7DXB - chains A and B of the 4 polymer chains in the assembly; structure by electron microscopy, 2.70 A resolution.

[Chain A (and B)]
Molecule: Short transient receptor potential channel 3
From: Homo sapiens
Notes: chain B of this document is another copy of the same molecule, construct and numbering; everything in this record applies to it too
UniProtKB: Q13507 (TRPC3_HUMAN); numbering as in UniProt (aligned over 1-836)
Chain sequence (836 residues; row label = number of the first residue in the row):
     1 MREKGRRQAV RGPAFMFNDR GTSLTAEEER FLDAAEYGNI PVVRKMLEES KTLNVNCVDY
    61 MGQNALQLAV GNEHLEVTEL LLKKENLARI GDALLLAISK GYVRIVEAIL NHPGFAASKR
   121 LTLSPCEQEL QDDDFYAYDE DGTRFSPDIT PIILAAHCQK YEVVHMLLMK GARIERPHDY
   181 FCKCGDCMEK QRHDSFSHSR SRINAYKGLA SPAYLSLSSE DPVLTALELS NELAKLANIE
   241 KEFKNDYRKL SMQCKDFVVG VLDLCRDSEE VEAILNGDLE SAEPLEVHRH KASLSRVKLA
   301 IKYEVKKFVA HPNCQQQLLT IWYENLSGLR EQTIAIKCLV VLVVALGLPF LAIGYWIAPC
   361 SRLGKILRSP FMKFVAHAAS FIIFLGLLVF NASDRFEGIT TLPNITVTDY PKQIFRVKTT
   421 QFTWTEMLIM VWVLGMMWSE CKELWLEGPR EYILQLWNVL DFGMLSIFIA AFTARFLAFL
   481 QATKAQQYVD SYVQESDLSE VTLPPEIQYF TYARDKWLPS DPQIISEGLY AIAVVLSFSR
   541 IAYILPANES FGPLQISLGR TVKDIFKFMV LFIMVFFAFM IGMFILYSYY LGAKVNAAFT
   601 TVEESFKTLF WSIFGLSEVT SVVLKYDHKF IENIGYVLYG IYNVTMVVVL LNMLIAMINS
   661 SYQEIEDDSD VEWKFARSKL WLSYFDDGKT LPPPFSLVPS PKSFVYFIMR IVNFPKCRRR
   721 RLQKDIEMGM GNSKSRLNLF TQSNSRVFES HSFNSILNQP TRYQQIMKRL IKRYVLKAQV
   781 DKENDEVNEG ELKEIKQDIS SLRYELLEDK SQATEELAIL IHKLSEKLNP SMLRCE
Unresolved in the structure: 1-11, 19-21, 279-291, 700-758, 825-836

[Interface between chain A and chain B]
Contacting residue pairs (158; chain A residue first):
  Glu73(A) with Lys796(B), salt bridge
  Glu76(A) with Arg803(B), salt bridge
  Arg104(A) with Tyr37(B); Tyr804(B), hydrogen bond
  Glu162(A) with Tyr60(B)
  His165(A) with Pro13(B); Tyr60(B)
  Leu168(A) with Gly12(B); Pro13(B), hydrophobic
  Met169(A) with Pro13(B); Met16(B), hydrophobic
  Leu217(A) with Pro13(B); Ala14(B); Phe17(B), hydrophobic
  Ser218(A) with Ala14(B)
  Ser219(A) with Ala14(B)
  Glu220(A) with Ala14(B); Phe15(B)
  Cys265(A) with Phe196(B)
  Arg266(A) with Thr143(B), hydrogen bond (side chain-backbone); Arg144(B); Phe145(B), hydrogen bond (side chain-backbone); Ser146(B); Pro147(B); Phe196(B); Ser197(B)
  Asp267(A) with Asp194(B); Phe196(B)
  Ser268(A) with Asp194(B), hydrogen bond; Phe196(B)
  Val271(A) with Phe196(B), hydrophobic
  Pro312(A) with Glu242(B)
  Asn313(A) with Phe196(B)
  Gln315(A) with Glu242(B)
  Gln316(A) with Phe196(B)
  Leu319(A) with Glu242(B)
  Glu331(A) with Tyr180(B), hydrogen bond; Ile239(B)
  Ala392(A) with Phe584(B)
  Arg395(A) with Phe584(B); Ser588(B), hydrogen bond; Tyr589(B)
  Phe396(A) with Phe584(B), hydrophobic; Thr601(B); Val602(B), hydrogen bond (backbone-backbone)
  Glu397(A) with Thr601(B)
  Gly398(A) with Thr601(B)
  Ile399(A) with Ser588(B); Tyr589(B); Leu591(B)
  Pro403(A) with Tyr589(B); Gly592(B); Tyr626(B)
  Asn404(A) with Tyr626(B), hydrogen bond
  Arg514(A) with Tyr589(B); Tyr590(B); His628(B), hydrogen bond (backbone-side chain)
  Asp515(A) with Tyr626(B)
  Trp517(A) with His628(B)
  Pro519(A) with Asp627(B)
  Ile524(A) with His628(B); Ile631(B), hydrophobic
  Ile525(A) with Phe630(B), hydrophobic
  Glu527(A) with Leu586(B); Tyr589(B); Ile631(B)
  Gly528(A) with Leu586(B); Phe630(B); Ile634(B)
  Tyr530(A) with Ile585(B), hydrophobic
  Ala531(A) with Gly582(B); Leu586(B), hydrophobic
  Ile532(A) with Ile634(B), hydrophobic
  Val534(A) with Ile581(B), hydrophobic
  Val535(A) with Ala578(B); Phe579(B), hydrophobic; Gly582(B)
  Phe538(A) with Phe577(B), hydrophobic; Ala578(B), hydrophobic
  Ile541(A) with Met574(B), hydrophobic
  Leu545(A) with Met574(B), hydrophobic
  Glu549(A) with Lys241(B)
  Phe551(A) with Val570(B), hydrophobic
  Leu554(A) with Lys567(B); Phe568(B)
  Ser557(A) with Asn652(B)
  Leu558(A) with Leu571(B), hydrophobic; Asn652(B)
  Thr561(A) with Asn652(B)
  Val562(A) with Val648(B), hydrophobic
  Ile565(A) with Val648(B), hydrophobic
  Glu603(A) with Asn633(B)
  Lys607(A) with Tyr636(B)
  Phe610(A) with Gly640(B); Val644(B), hydrophobic
  Trp611(A) with Val619(B); Tyr636(B); Tyr639(B), hydrophobic; Gly640(B); Asn643(B)
  Phe614(A) with Asn643(B); Val644(B), hydrophobic; Val647(B), hydrophobic
  Leu616(A) with Gly615(B); Ser617(B); Val619(B)
  Met653(A) with Leu651(B), hydrophobic
  Leu654(A) with Leu651(B), hydrophobic; Leu654(B), hydrophobic
  Met657(A) with Leu651(B), hydrophobic; Ile655(B), hydrophobic
  Ile658(A) with Ile658(B), hydrophobic
  Ser661(A) with Ile655(B); Asn659(B), hydrogen bond
  Ile665(A) with Gln663(B)
  Arg677(A) with Glu242(B), salt bridge
  Lys768(A) with Met16(B), hydrogen bond (side chain-backbone); Glu140(B), salt bridge
  Arg769(A) with Asp141(B), salt bridge
  Ile771(A) with Phe17(B), hydrophobic
  Lys772(A) with Phe17(B); Met61(B), hydrogen bond (side chain-backbone); Tyr138(B); Asp139(B), salt bridge
  Val775(A) with Met61(B), hydrophobic
  Leu776(A) with Tyr138(B), hydrophobic
  Gln779(A) with Tyr60(B)
  Lys782(A) with Glu789(B), salt bridge
  Glu783(A) with Lys100(B), salt bridge; Asn788(B); Glu789(B), hydrogen bond (backbone-backbone); Gly790(B), hydrogen bond (backbone-backbone); Lys793(B), salt bridge
  Asn784(A) with Asn788(B)
  Asp785(A) with Asn788(B); Glu789(B), hydrogen bond (backbone-backbone)
  Glu786(A) with Glu786(B)
  Val787(A) with Val787(B); Leu792(B), hydrophobic
  Glu791(A) with Glu789(B); Leu792(B)
  Leu792(A) with Leu792(B), hydrophobic
  Glu794(A) with Lys796(B), salt bridge
  Ile795(A) with Leu792(B), hydrophobic; Ile799(B), hydrophobic
  Asp798(A) with Lys796(B), salt bridge
  Ile799(A) with Ile799(B), hydrophobic
  Leu802(A) with Arg803(B)
  Glu805(A) with Arg803(B), salt bridge; Leu807(B)
  Leu806(A) with Leu806(B), hydrophobic; Leu807(B), hydrophobic
  Asp809(A) with Lys810(B)
  Glu816(A) with Leu817(B); Ile821(B)
  Leu817(A) with Leu817(B), hydrophobic
  Leu820(A) with Ile821(B), hydrophobic; Leu824(B), hydrophobic
Interface residues without a listed pair, chain A (106 interface residues in all): Arg173, Pro222, Leu388, Val389, Leu529, Gln555, Glu666, Asp667, Asp670, Gln764, Met767, Ile819, Lys823
Interface residues without a listed pair, chain B (97 interface residues in all): Gly62, Gln63, Phe181, Phe243, Asn245, Ala593, Thr600, Leu638, Val649, Leu820

[Summary]
106 residues of chain A and 97 residues of chain B are in contact; the contacts include 15 hydrogen bonds and
12 salt bridges. Polar pairs include Glu73(A)-Lys796(B), Glu76(A)-Arg803(B) and Arg677(A)-Glu242(B).
Both chains are Short transient receptor potential channel 3 (Homo sapiens). Entry 7DXB (Structure of TRPC3 at
2.7 angstrom in high calcium state) was determined by electron microscopy, deposited together with 7DXC, 7DXE,
7DXF, 7DXG and 7DXD.
